9BW0 - chains A and I of the 14 polymer chains in the assembly; structure by X-ray diffraction, 3.51 A resolution.

# Chain A
Name: DNA-directed RNA polymerase II subunit RPB1
Organism: Saccharomyces cerevisiae
Notes: EC 2.7.7.6
Reference sequence: P04050 (RPB1_YEAST); numbering as in UniProt (aligned over 1-1733)
Amino-acid sequence (1733 residues; row label = number of the first residue in the row):
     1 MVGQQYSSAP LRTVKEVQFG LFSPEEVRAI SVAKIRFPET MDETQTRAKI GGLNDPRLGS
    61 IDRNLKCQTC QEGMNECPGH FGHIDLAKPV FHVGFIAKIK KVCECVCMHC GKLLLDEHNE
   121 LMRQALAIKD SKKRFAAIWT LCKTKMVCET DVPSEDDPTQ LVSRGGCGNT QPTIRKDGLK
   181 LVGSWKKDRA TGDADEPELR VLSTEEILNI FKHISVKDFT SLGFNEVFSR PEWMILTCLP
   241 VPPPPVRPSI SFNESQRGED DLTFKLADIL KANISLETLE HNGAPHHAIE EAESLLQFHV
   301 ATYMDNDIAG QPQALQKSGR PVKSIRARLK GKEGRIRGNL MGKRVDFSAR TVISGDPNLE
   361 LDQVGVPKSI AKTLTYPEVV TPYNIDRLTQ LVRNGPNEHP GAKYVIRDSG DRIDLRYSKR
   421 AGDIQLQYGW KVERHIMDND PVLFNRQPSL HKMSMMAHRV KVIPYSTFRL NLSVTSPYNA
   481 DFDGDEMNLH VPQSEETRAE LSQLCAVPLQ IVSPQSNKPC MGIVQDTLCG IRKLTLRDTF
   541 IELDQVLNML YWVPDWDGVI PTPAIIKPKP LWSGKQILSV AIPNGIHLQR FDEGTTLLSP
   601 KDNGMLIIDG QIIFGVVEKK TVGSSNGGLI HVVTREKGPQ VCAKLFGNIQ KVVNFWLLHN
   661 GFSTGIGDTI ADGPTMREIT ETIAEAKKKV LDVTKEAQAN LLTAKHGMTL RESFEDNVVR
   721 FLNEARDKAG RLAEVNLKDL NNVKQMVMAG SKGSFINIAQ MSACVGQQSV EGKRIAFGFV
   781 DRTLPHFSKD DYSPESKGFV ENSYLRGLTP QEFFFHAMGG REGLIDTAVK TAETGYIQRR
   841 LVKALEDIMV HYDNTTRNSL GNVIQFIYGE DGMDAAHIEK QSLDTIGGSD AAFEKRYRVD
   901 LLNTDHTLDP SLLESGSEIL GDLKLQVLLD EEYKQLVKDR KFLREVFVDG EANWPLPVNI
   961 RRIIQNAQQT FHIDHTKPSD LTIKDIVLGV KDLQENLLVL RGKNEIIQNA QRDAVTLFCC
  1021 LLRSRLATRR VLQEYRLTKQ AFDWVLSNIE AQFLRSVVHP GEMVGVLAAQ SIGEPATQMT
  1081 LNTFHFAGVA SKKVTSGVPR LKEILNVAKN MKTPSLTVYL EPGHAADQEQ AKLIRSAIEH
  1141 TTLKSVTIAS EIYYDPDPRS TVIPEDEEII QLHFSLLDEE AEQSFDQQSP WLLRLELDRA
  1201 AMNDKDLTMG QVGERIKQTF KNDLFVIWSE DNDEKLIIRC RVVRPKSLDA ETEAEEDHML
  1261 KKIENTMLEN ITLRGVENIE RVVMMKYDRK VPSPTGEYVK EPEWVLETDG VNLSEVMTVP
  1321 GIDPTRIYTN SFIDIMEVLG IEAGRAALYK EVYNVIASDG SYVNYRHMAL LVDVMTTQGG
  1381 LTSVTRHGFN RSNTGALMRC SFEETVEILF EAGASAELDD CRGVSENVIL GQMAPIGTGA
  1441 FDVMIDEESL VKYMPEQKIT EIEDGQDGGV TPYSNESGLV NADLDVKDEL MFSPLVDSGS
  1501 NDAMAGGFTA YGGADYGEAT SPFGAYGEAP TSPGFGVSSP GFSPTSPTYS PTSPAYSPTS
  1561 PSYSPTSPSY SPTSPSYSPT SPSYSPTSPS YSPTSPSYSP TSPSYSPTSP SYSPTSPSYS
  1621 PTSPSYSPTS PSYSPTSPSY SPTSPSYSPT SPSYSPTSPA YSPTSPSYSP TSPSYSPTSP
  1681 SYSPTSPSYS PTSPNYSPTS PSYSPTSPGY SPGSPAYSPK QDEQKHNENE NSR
Not modelled in the structure: 1, 154-162, 166, 187-197, 253-255, 319-320, 1095, 1157-1160, 1173-1186, 1244-1254, 1456-1733
Swiss-Prot annotation at these positions:
  - region: Pro248 to Asp260 (Lid loop), Asn306 to Lys323 (Rudder loop), Pro810 to Glu822 (Bridging helix)
  - binding site (Zn(2+)): Cys67, Cys70, Cys77, His80, Cys107, Cys110, Cys148, Cys167
  - binding site (Mg(2+)): Asp481, Asp483, Asp485
  - modified residue: Thr1471 (Phosphothreonine)
  - cross-link (Glycyl lysine isopeptide (Lys-Gly)): Lys695 (interchain with G-Cter in ubiquitin), Lys1246 (interchain with G-Cter in ubiquitin), Lys1350 (interchain with G-Cter in ubiquitin)
  - natural variant: Ser1653 to Pro1659 (deletion: In strain: A364A)
  - mutagenesis: Lys1246 (K1246R: Impairs ubiquitination during transcription stress)

# Chain I
Name: DNA-directed RNA polymerase II subunit RPB9
Organism: Saccharomyces cerevisiae
Reference sequence: A0A7I9EWC2 (A0A7I9EWC2_YEASX); residue numbers follow UniProt; this construct covers 1-122
Amino-acid sequence (122 residues; row label = number of the first residue in the row):
     1 MTTFRFCRDC NNMLYPREDK ENNRLLFECR TCSYVEEAGS PLVYRHELIT NIGETAGVVQ
    61 DIGSDPTLPR SDRECPKCHS RENVFFQSQQ RRKDTSMVLF FVCLSCSHIF TSDQKNKRTQ
   121 FS
Not modelled in the structure: 1, 119-122

# How chain A and chain I interact
Residue-residue contacts - 64 pairs, chain A then chain I:
  Ala697(A) - Ser96(I)  hydrogen bond (backbone-side chain)
  Ala697(A) - Met97(I)
  Gln698(A) - Met97(I)
  Gln698(A) - Val98(I)
  Gln698(A) - Leu99(I)  hydrogen bond (backbone-backbone)
  Gln698(A) - Ser112(I)
  Ala699(A) - Ser112(I)
  Ala699(A) - Asp113(I)
  Ala699(A) - Gln114(I)  hydrogen bond (backbone-backbone)
  Asn700(A) - Ser96(I)
  Asn700(A) - Val98(I)
  Asn700(A) - Asp113(I)
  Asn700(A) - Lys115(I)
  Leu701(A) - Gln114(I)
  Thr709(A) - Lys93(I)
  Thr709(A) - Asp94(I)  hydrogen bond (side chain-backbone)
  Leu710(A) - Asp94(I)
  Leu710(A) - Ser96(I)
  Arg711(A) - Ser88(I)
  Arg711(A) - Arg91(I)
  Arg711(A) - Arg92(I)  hydrogen bond (side chain-backbone)
  Arg711(A) - Lys93(I)
  Arg711(A) - Thr95(I)  hydrogen bond
  Arg711(A) - Met97(I)
  Asp781(A) - Arg91(I)  salt bridge
  Ser788(A) - Thr67(I)
  Lys789(A) - Asp65(I)  salt bridge
  Lys789(A) - Thr67(I)  hydrogen bond (backbone-backbone)
  Lys789(A) - Leu68(I)
  Asp790(A) - Gln87(I)
  Asp790(A) - Arg91(I)  salt bridge
  Tyr792(A) - Gln87(I)  hydrogen bond
  Tyr792(A) - Arg91(I)  hydrogen bond
  Lys1144(A) - Leu48(I)
  Thr1147(A) - Leu48(I)
  Thr1147(A) - Ile49(I)
  Ile1148(A) - Glu47(I)
  Ile1148(A) - Leu48(I)  hydrogen bond (backbone-backbone)
  Ile1148(A) - Ile49(I)  hydrophobic
  Ala1149(A) - Arg45(I)
  Ala1149(A) - Glu47(I)
  Ala1149(A) - Leu48(I)  hydrophobic
  Ser1150(A) - Tyr44(I)
  Ser1150(A) - Arg45(I)
  Ser1150(A) - His46(I)  hydrogen bond (backbone-backbone)
  Glu1151(A) - Leu42(I)
  Glu1151(A) - Tyr44(I)
  Glu1151(A) - Arg45(I)  salt bridge
  Ile1152(A) - Pro41(I)
  Ile1152(A) - Leu42(I)
  Ile1152(A) - Val43(I)  hydrogen bond (backbone-backbone)
  Ile1152(A) - Tyr44(I)  hydrogen bond (backbone-backbone)
  Tyr1153(A) - Pro41(I)
  Tyr1153(A) - Leu42(I)
  Tyr1154(A) - Glu18(I)  hydrogen bond
  Tyr1154(A) - Asn23(I)
  Tyr1154(A) - Arg24(I)  hydrogen bond (side chain-backbone)
  Tyr1154(A) - Pro41(I)  hydrogen bond (backbone-backbone)
  Pro1190(A) - Glu18(I)
  Trp1191(A) - Leu25(I)  hydrophobic
  Trp1191(A) - Val43(I)  hydrophobic
  Asp1257(A) - Pro16(I)
  Glu1264(A) - Tyr44(I)  hydrogen bond
  Glu1264(A) - His46(I)  salt bridge
Also at the interface, not in a pair above, chain A (30 interface residues in all): Phe714, Arg782, Asn1265, Leu1268
Also at the interface, not in a pair above, chain I (36 interface residues in all): Asp19, Pro69, Phe86, Asn116

# Overview
The interface between chain A and chain I involves 30 residues on one side and 36 on the other, with 17
hydrogen bonds and 5 salt bridges. Among the polar pairs are Asp781(A)-Arg91(I), Lys789(A)-Asp65(I) and
Asp790(A)-Arg91(I).
Here chain A is DNA-directed RNA polymerase II subunit RPB1 and chain I is DNA-directed RNA polymerase II
subunit RPB9, both from Saccharomyces cerevisiae. Entry 9BW0 (RNA Polymerase II - No ATP) was determined by
X-ray diffraction, deposited together with 9BVT, 8U9R and 8U9X.
